8QJR - chains B and C of the 4 polymer chains in the assembly; structure by X-ray diffraction, 3.17 A resolution.

Chain B:
Protein: Elongin-C
From: Homo sapiens
UniProtKB: Q15369 (ELOC_HUMAN); residue numbers follow UniProt; this construct covers 17-112
Chain sequence (97 residues; row label = number of the first residue in the row):
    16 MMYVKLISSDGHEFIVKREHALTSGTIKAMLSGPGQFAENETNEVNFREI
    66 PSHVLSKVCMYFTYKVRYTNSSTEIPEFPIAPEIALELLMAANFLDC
Disordered / not traced: 48-57
Sequence notes: initiating methionine (16)

Chain C:
Protein: von Hippel-Lindau disease tumor suppressor
From: Homo sapiens
UniProtKB: P40337 (VHL_HUMAN); numbering as in UniProt (aligned over 54-213)
Chain sequence (162 residues; each row starts with the number of its first residue):
    52 GSMEAGRPRPVLRSVNSREPSQVIFCNRSPRVVLPVWLNFDGEPQPYPTL
   102 PPGTGRRIHSYRGHLWLFRDAGTHDGLLVNQTELFVPSLNVDGQPIFANI
   152 TLPVYTLKERCLQVVRSLVKPENYRRLDIVRSLYEDLEDHPNVQKDLERL
   202 TQERIAHQRMGD
Disordered / not traced: 52-60
Sequence notes: expression tag (52-53)
Residues lining bound ligands: VLH ((2S,4R)-1-[(2R)-2-[3-[2-[4-[3-[4-[(1R,5S)-3-[3-azanyl-6-(2-hydroxyphenyl)pyridazin-4-yl]-3,8-diazabicyclo[3.2.1]octan-8-yl]pyridin-2-yl]oxycyclobutyl]oxypiperidin-1-yl]ethoxy]-1,2-oxazol-5-yl]-3-methyl-butanoyl]-N-[(1S)-1-[4-(4-methyl-1,3-thiazol-5-yl)phenyl]ethyl]-4-oxidanyl-pyrrolidine-2-carboxamide): Asn67, Arg69, Phe76, Pro86, Trp88, Phe91, Tyr98, Pro99, Arg107, Ile109, His110, Ser111, Tyr112, His115, Trp117
Curated features (UniProtKB/Swiss-Prot):
  - region: Thr157 to Val166 (Interaction with Elongin BC complex)
  - natural variant: Leu63 (L63P: In PCC), Arg64 (R64P: In PCC), Ser65 (S65A: In PCC; S65L: In VHLD; S65W: In VHLD), Val66 to Gln73 (deletion: In VHLD), Ser68 (S68W: In PCC and VHLD), Glu70 (E70K: In VHLD), Val74 (V74G: In VHLD), Ile75 (deletion: In VHLD), Phe76 (F76I: In VHLD; F76L: In VHLD; F76S: In VHLD; deletion: In VHLD), Asn78 (N78H: In VHLD; N78S: In VHLD; N78T: In VHLD), Arg79 (R79P: In VHLD), Ser80 (S80I: In VHLD; S80N: In PCC and VHLD; S80R: In VHLD), 64 further natural variant entries in UniProt
  - mutagenesis: Tyr98 (Y98N: No interaction with HIF1A. No HIF1A degradation)

Chain B / chain C interface:
Residue-residue contacts (39):
  Tyr76(B) - Tyr156(C)  hydrogen bond (side chain-backbone)
  Tyr76(B) - Thr157(C)
  Tyr76(B) - Leu158(C)  hydrogen bond (side chain-backbone)
  Tyr83(B) - Val155(C)
  Thr84(B) - Val155(C)
  Ser86(B) - Gln132(C)  hydrogen bond (backbone-side chain)
  Ser87(B) - Gln132(C)  hydrogen bond (backbone-side chain)
  Glu89(B) - Arg79(C)  salt bridge
  Glu89(B) - Thr152(C)
  Ile90(B) - Leu153(C)
  Ile90(B) - Val155(C)  hydrophobic
  Pro91(B) - Leu153(C)
  Glu92(B) - Pro81(C)
  Glu92(B) - Arg82(C)  salt bridge
  Glu92(B) - Leu153(C)
  Glu92(B) - Arg161(C)  salt bridge
  Phe93(B) - Leu158(C)  hydrophobic
  Phe93(B) - Arg161(C)  hydrogen bond (backbone-side chain)
  Ile95(B) - Arg161(C)
  Ile95(B) - Cys162(C)  hydrophobic
  Ile95(B) - Val165(C)  hydrophobic
  Pro97(B) - Leu169(C)  hydrophobic
  Ala100(B) - Val165(C)  hydrophobic
  Ala100(B) - Val166(C)  hydrophobic
  Leu101(B) - Leu178(C)  hydrophobic
  Leu103(B) - Leu158(C)  hydrophobic
  Leu103(B) - Cys162(C)  hydrophobic
  Leu104(B) - Lys159(C)
  Leu104(B) - Cys162(C)
  Leu104(B) - Leu163(C)  hydrophobic
  Met105(B) - Ile180(C)  hydrophobic
  Ala107(B) - Leu158(C)  hydrophobic
  Ala107(B) - Lys159(C)
  Asn108(B) - Lys159(C)
  Asn108(B) - Ser183(C)
  Asn108(B) - Leu184(C)
  Cys112(B) - Thr157(C)
  Cys112(B) - Leu158(C)  hydrogen bond (backbone-backbone)
  Cys112(B) - Lys159(C)  hydrogen bond (backbone-backbone)
Other interface residues (no listed pair), chain B (24 interface residues in all): Val73, Tyr79, Lys80, Thr88
Other interface residues (no listed pair), chain C (24 interface residues in all): Pro154, Asp179, Val181

Overview:
The chain B/chain C interface involves 24 residues from each chain; the contacts include 7 hydrogen bonds and
3 salt bridges. Among the polar pairs are Glu89(B)-Arg79(C), Glu92(B)-Arg82(C) and Glu92(B)-Arg161(C). Ligands
of chain C: compound VLH. UniProt lists one mutagenesis site on chain C.
Chain B is Elongin-C and chain C is von Hippel-Lindau disease tumor suppressor, both from Homo sapiens; the
structure, BRG1 bromodomain in complex with VBC via compound 17, was determined by X-ray diffraction together
with 8QJS and 8QJT from the same study.
